Entry 1QY4 (X-ray diffraction, 1.80 A resolution); this record covers chains A and B.

== Chain A (and B) ==
Molecule: Glucose-6-phosphate isomerase
From: Pyrococcus furiosus
Notes: EC 5.3.1.9; chain B of this document is another copy of the same molecule, construct and numbering; everything in this record applies to it too
Reference sequence: P83194 (G6PI_PYRFU); residues 1-189 here = UniProt positions 1-189
Amino-acid sequence (189 residues; each row starts with the number of its first residue):
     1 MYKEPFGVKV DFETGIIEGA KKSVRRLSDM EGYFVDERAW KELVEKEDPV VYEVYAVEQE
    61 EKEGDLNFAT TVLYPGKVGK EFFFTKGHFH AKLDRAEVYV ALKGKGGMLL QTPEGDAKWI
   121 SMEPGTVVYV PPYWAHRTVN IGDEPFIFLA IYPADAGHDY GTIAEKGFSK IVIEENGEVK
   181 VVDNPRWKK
Disordered / not traced: 188-189
Swiss-Prot annotation at these positions:
  - binding site (Fe cation): His88, His90, Glu97, His136
Ion coordination: Ni2+: His88, Glu97, His136 (together with 6-phosphogluconic acid)
Ligand contacts: 6-phosphogluconic acid (6PG): Tyr52, Val54, Ala69, Thr71, Thr85, Lys86, Gly87, His88, His90, Glu97, Tyr99, His136, Phe148, Ala150, Tyr152, His158, Tyr160

== Chain A / chain B interface ==
Pairs across the interface (96):
  Tyr2(A) - Thr112(B)
  Tyr2(A) - Pro113(B)
  Tyr2(A) - Glu114(B)  hydrogen bond
  Tyr2(A) - Tyr133(B)  hydrophobic
  Tyr2(A) - Trp134(B)
  Lys3(A) - Tyr129(B)  hydrogen bond
  Lys3(A) - Pro131(B)
  Lys3(A) - Trp134(B)  hydrogen bond (backbone-side chain)
  Glu4(A) - Lys118(B)  salt bridge
  Glu4(A) - Pro131(B)
  Pro5(A) - Leu110(B)  hydrophobic
  Pro5(A) - Lys118(B)  hydrogen bond (backbone-side chain)
  Pro5(A) - Ile120(B)
  Pro5(A) - Tyr129(B)
  Pro5(A) - Pro131(B)  hydrophobic
  Pro5(A) - Trp134(B)
  Phe6(A) - Ile120(B)
  Phe6(A) - Val127(B)
  Phe6(A) - Val128(B)
  Phe6(A) - Tyr129(B)  hydrogen bond (backbone-backbone)
  Gly7(A) - Ile120(B)
  Gly7(A) - Val127(B)
  Val8(A) - Gly125(B)
  Val8(A) - Thr126(B)
  Val8(A) - Val127(B)  hydrogen bond (backbone-backbone)
  Lys9(A) - Glu123(B)  salt bridge
  Lys9(A) - Gly125(B)
  Val10(A) - Gly125(B)  hydrogen bond (backbone-backbone)
  Val10(A) - Val127(B)  hydrophobic
  Phe12(A) - Phe12(B)  hydrophobic
  Phe12(A) - Val100(B)  hydrophobic
  Phe12(A) - Gly125(B)
  Gln59(A) - Tyr129(B)  hydrogen bond
  Glu63(A) - Glu63(B)
  Gly64(A) - Asp94(B)
  Gly64(A) - Arg95(B)
  Gly64(A) - Ala96(B)  hydrogen bond (backbone-backbone)
  Gly64(A) - Pro153(B)
  Asp65(A) - Ala96(B)
  Asp65(A) - Tyr129(B)  hydrogen bond
  Asp65(A) - Pro132(B)
  Leu66(A) - Leu66(B)  hydrophobic
  Leu66(A) - Ala96(B)
  Leu66(A) - Glu97(B)
  Leu66(A) - Val98(B)
  Leu66(A) - Tyr129(B)
  Leu66(A) - Ile151(B)
  Phe68(A) - Val98(B)  hydrophobic
  Phe68(A) - Val127(B)  hydrophobic
  Asp94(A) - Gly64(B)
  Arg95(A) - Gly64(B)
  Ala96(A) - Gly64(B)  hydrogen bond (backbone-backbone)
  Ala96(A) - Asp65(B)
  Ala96(A) - Leu66(B)
  Glu97(A) - Leu66(B)
  Val98(A) - Phe68(B)  hydrophobic
  Val98(A) - Ile151(B)  hydrophobic
  Val100(A) - Phe12(B)  hydrophobic
  Val100(A) - Leu149(B)  hydrophobic
  Leu110(A) - Pro5(B)  hydrophobic
  Thr112(A) - Tyr2(B)
  Pro113(A) - Tyr2(B)
  Glu114(A) - Tyr2(B)  hydrogen bond
  Ile120(A) - Pro5(B)
  Ile120(A) - Phe6(B)
  Ile120(A) - Gly7(B)
  Glu123(A) - Lys9(B)  salt bridge
  Gly125(A) - Val8(B)
  Gly125(A) - Lys9(B)
  Gly125(A) - Val10(B)  hydrogen bond (backbone-backbone)
  Thr126(A) - Val8(B)
  Val127(A) - Phe6(B)
  Val127(A) - Gly7(B)
  Val127(A) - Val8(B)  hydrogen bond (backbone-backbone)
  Val127(A) - Val10(B)  hydrophobic
  Val127(A) - Phe68(B)  hydrophobic
  Val128(A) - Phe6(B)
  Tyr129(A) - Lys3(B)  hydrogen bond
  Tyr129(A) - Pro5(B)
  Tyr129(A) - Phe6(B)  hydrogen bond (backbone-backbone)
  Tyr129(A) - Gln59(B)  hydrogen bond
  Tyr129(A) - Asp65(B)  hydrogen bond
  Tyr129(A) - Leu66(B)
  Pro131(A) - Lys3(B)
  Pro131(A) - Glu4(B)
  Pro131(A) - Pro5(B)
  Pro132(A) - Asp65(B)
  Tyr133(A) - Tyr2(B)  hydrophobic
  Trp134(A) - Tyr2(B)
  Trp134(A) - Lys3(B)  hydrogen bond (side chain-backbone)
  Trp134(A) - Pro5(B)
  Leu149(A) - Val100(B)  hydrophobic
  Ile151(A) - Leu66(B)
  Ile151(A) - Ile151(B)  hydrophobic
  Pro153(A) - Gly64(B)
  Pro153(A) - Leu66(B)
Also at the interface, not in a pair above, chain A (43 interface residues in all): Ala101, Leu102, Lys118
Also at the interface, not in a pair above, chain B (44 interface residues in all): Ala101, Leu102, Tyr152

== Summary ==
43 residues of chain A and 44 residues of chain B are in contact; the contacts include 19 hydrogen bonds and 3
salt bridges. Among the polar pairs are Glu4(A)-Lys118(B), Lys9(A)-Glu123(B) and Tyr2(A)-Glu114(B). Ligands of
chain A: 6-phosphogluconic acid.
Chain A and chain B are both Glucose-6-phosphate isomerase (Pyrococcus furiosus); the structure, Crystal
structure of phosphoglucose isomerase from Pyrococcus furiosus in complex with gluconate 6-phosphate, was
determined by X-ray diffraction (same publication as 1QXJ and 1QXR).
